Entry 7TIB (electron microscopy, 3.40 A resolution); this record covers chains F and H of the 10 polymer chains in the assembly.

[Chain F (and H)]
Name: Proliferating cell nuclear antigen
Organism: Saccharomyces cerevisiae
Notes: chain H of this document is another copy of the same molecule, construct and numbering; everything in this record applies to it too
Reference sequence: P15873 (PCNA_YEAST); numbering as in UniProt (aligned over 1-258)
Sequence (264 residues; numbered -5 to 258; the number before each row is that of its first residue; numbers below 1 keep their minus sign (Gly-5 is residue -5)):
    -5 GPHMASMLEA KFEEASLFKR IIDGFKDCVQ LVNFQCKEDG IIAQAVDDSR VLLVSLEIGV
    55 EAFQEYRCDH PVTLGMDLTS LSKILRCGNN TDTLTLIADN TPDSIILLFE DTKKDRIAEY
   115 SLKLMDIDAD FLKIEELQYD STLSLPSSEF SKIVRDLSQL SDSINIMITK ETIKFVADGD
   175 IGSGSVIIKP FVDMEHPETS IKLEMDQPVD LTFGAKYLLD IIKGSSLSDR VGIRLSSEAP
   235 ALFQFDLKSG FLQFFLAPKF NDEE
Disordered / not traced: -5 to 0, 256-258 (chain H: -5 to 0, 83-84, 105, 241-243, 257-258)
Sequence notes: expression tag (-5 to 0)
Swiss-Prot annotation at these positions:
  - DNA-binding region: Arg61 to Arg80
  - cross-link (Glycyl lysine isopeptide (Lys-Gly)): Lys127 (interchain with G-Cter in SUMO), Lys164 (interchain with G-Cter in SUMO)

[Interface between chain F and chain H]
Residue-residue contacts (24; chain F residue first):
  Lys77(F) with Gln153(H)
  Ile78(F) with Leu154(H), hydrophobic
  Arg80(F) with Gln153(H)
  Cys81(F) with Asp150(H)
  Lys108(F) with Phe185(H)
  Asp109(F) with Ile181(H); Lys183(H)
  Arg110(F) with Ile182(H)
  Ile111(F) with Ser179(H); Val180(H); Ile181(H), hydrogen bond (backbone-backbone)
  Ala112(F) with Ser179(H)
  Glu113(F) with Gly178(H); Ser179(H), hydrogen bond (backbone-backbone)
  Tyr114(F) with Asp150(H); Leu154(H), hydrophobic; Ser177(H); Gly178(H)
  Ser115(F) with Gly176(H); Ser177(H), hydrogen bond (backbone-backbone)
  Leu116(F) with Ile175(H)
  Lys117(F) with Asp174(H); Ile175(H), hydrogen bond (backbone-backbone); Gly176(H)
Interface residues without a listed pair, chain F (15 interface residues in all): Ser74
Interface residues without a listed pair, chain H (16 interface residues in all): Leu151, Gly173

[In short]
The interface between chain F and chain H involves 15 residues on one side and 16 on the other, with 4
hydrogen bonds. Main-chain hydrogen bonds include Ile111(F)-Ile181(H), Glu113(F)-Ser179(H) and
Ser115(F)-Ser177(H).
Chain F and chain H are both Proliferating cell nuclear antigen (Saccharomyces cerevisiae); the structure,
Structure of the yeast clamp loader (Replication Factor C RFC) bound to the open sliding clamp ..., was
determined by electron microscopy together with 7THJ, 7THV, 7TI8, 7TIC, 7TID and 7TKU from the same study.
